5XOT - chains A and B of the 5 polymer chains in the assembly; structure by X-ray diffraction, 2.79 A resolution.

== Chain A ==
Protein: HLA class I histocompatibility antigen, B-35 alpha chain
From: Homo sapiens
Reference sequence: P30685 (1B35_HUMAN); residues 1-276 here correspond to UniProt positions 25-300 (UniProt number = residue number + 24)
Sequence (276 residues; each row starts with the number of its first residue):
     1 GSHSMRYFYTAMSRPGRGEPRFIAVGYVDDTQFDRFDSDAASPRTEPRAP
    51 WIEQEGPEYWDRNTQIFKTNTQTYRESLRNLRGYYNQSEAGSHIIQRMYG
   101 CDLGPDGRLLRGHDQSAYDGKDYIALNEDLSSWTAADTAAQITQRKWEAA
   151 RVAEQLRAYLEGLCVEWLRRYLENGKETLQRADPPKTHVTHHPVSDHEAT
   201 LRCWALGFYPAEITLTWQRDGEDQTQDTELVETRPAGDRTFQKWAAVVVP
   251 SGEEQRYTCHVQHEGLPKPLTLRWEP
Sequence notes: engineered mutation D34 (Val58 in P30685)
Disulfide bonds: C101-C164, C203-C259

== Chain B ==
Protein: Beta-2-microglobulin
From: Homo sapiens
Reference sequence: P61769 (B2MG_HUMAN); residues 1-99 here correspond to UniProt positions 21-119 (UniProt number = residue number + 20)
Sequence (99 residues; row label = number of the first residue in the row):
     1 IQRTPKIQVYSRHPAENGKSNFLNCYVSGFHPSDIEVDLLKNGERIEKVE
    51 HSDLSFSKDWSFYLLYYTEFTPTEKDEYACRVNHVTLSQPKIVKWDRDM
Swiss-Prot annotation at these positions:
  - modified residue: Q2 (Pyrrolidone carboxylic acid)
  - glycosylation: I1 (N-linked (Glc) (glycation) isoleucine), K19 (N-linked (Glc) (glycation) lysine), K41 (N-linked (Glc) (glycation) lysine), K48 (N-linked (Glc) (glycation) lysine), K58 (N-linked (Glc) (glycation) lysine), K91 (N-linked (Glc) (glycation) lysine), K94 (N-linked (Glc) (glycation) lysine)
Disulfide bonds: C25-C80

== Chain A / chain B interface ==
Residue-residue contacts (57; chain A residue first):
  F8(A) - F56(B)  hydrophobic
  Y9(A) - F56(B)
  T10(A) - F56(B)
  T10(A) - F62(B)
  M12(A) - S33(B)
  M12(A) - L54(B)  hydrophobic
  R17(A) - D34(B)  salt bridge
  V25(A) - D53(B)
  V25(A) - L54(B)
  Y27(A) - S55(B)
  Y27(A) - Y63(B)  hydrogen bond
  Q32(A) - D53(B)  hydrogen bond
  R35(A) - D53(B)  salt bridge
  R48(A) - D53(B)  salt bridge
  I94(A) - P32(B)  hydrophobic
  Q96(A) - H31(B)  hydrogen bond
  Q96(A) - F56(B)
  Q96(A) - W60(B)  hydrogen bond (side chain-backbone)
  Q96(A) - F62(B)
  R97(A) - F56(B)
  R97(A) - W60(B)
  M98(A) - F56(B)  hydrophobic
  M98(A) - S57(B)
  M98(A) - K58(B)
  M98(A) - W60(B)  hydrophobic
  Q115(A) - W60(B)
  A117(A) - W60(B)
  D119(A) - I1(B)
  D119(A) - H31(B)
  G120(A) - R3(B)  hydrogen bond (backbone-side chain)
  G120(A) - H31(B)
  K121(A) - I1(B)
  D122(A) - W60(B)  hydrogen bond
  H188(A) - M99(B)
  T190(A) - M99(B)  hydrogen bond (side chain-backbone)
  H192(A) - D98(B)
  H192(A) - M99(B)
  R202(A) - M99(B)  hydrogen bond (side chain-backbone)
  W204(A) - M99(B)  hydrogen bond (side chain-backbone)
  V231(A) - Q8(B)
  E232(A) - K6(B)  salt bridge
  E232(A) - Q8(B)  hydrogen bond (backbone-side chain)
  E232(A) - Y26(B)
  E232(A) - S28(B)  hydrogen bond
  R234(A) - Q8(B)  hydrogen bond
  R234(A) - Y10(B)
  P235(A) - Y10(B)  hydrogen bond (backbone-side chain)
  P235(A) - N24(B)
  P235(A) - Y26(B)
  A236(A) - R12(B)  hydrogen bond (backbone-side chain)
  A236(A) - N24(B)  hydrogen bond (backbone-side chain)
  G237(A) - R12(B)
  G237(A) - L65(B)
  D238(A) - R12(B)
  Q242(A) - Y10(B)
  Q242(A) - S11(B)
  Q242(A) - R12(B)  hydrogen bond (side chain-backbone)
Also at the interface, not in a pair above, chain A (36 interface residues in all): I23, S116, T233
Also at the interface, not in a pair above, chain B (27 interface residues in all): H13

== Summary ==
36 residues of chain A face 27 of chain B across their interface, with 16 hydrogen bonds and 4 salt bridges.
Polar contacts include R17(A)-D34(B), R35(A)-D53(B) and R48(A)-D53(B).
Chain A is HLA class I histocompatibility antigen, B-35 alpha chain and chain B is Beta-2-microglobulin, both
from Homo sapiens; the structure, Crystal structure of pHLA-B35 in complex with TU55 T cell receptor, was
determined by X-ray diffraction together with 5XOS and 5XOV from the same study.
